Entry 7TK4 (electron microscopy, 7.00 A resolution (low resolution: residue-level contacts below are approximate; hydrogen-bond / salt-bridge calls are withheld)); this record covers chains C and D of the 27 polymer chains in the assembly.

Chain C:
Name: ATP synthase subunit alpha
Organism: Saccharomyces cerevisiae
Reference sequence: P07251 (ATPA_YEAST); residues 1-510 here correspond to UniProt positions 36-545 (UniProt number = residue number + 35)
Sequence (510 residues; row label = number of the first residue in the row):
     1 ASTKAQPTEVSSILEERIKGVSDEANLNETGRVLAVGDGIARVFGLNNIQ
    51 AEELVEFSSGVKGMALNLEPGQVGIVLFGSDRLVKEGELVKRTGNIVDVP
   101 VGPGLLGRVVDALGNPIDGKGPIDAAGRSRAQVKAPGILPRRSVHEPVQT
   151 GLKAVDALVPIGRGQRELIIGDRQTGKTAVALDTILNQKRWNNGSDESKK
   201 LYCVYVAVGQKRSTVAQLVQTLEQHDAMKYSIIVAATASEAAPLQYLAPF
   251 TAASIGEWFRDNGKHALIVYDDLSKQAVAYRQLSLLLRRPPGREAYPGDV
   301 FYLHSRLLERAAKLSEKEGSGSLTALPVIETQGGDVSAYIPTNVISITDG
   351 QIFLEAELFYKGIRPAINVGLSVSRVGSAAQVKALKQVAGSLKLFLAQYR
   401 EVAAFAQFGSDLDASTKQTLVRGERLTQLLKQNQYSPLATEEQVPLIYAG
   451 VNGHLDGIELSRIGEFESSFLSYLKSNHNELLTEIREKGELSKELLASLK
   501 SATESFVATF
Disordered / not traced: 1-11, 510
Swiss-Prot annotation at these positions:
  - binding site (ATP): Gly-171 to Thr-178
  - site: Ser-372 (Required for activity)
  - modified residue (Phosphoserine): Ser-22, Ser-143

Chain D:
Name: ATP synthase subunit beta
Organism: Saccharomyces cerevisiae
Notes: EC 7.1.2.2
Reference sequence: P00830 (ATPB_YEAST); residues 1-478 here correspond to UniProt positions 34-511 (UniProt number = residue number + 33)
Sequence (478 residues; each row starts with the number of its first residue):
     1 ASAAQSTPITGKVTAVIGAIVDVHFEQSELPAILNALEIKTPQGKLVLEV
    51 AQHLGENTVRTIAMDGTEGLVRGEKVLDTGGPISVPVGRETLGRIINVIG
   101 EPIDERGPIKSKLRKPIHADPPSFAEQSTSAEILETGIKVVDLLAPYARG
   151 GKIGLFGGAGVGKTVFIQELINNIAKAHGGFSVFTGVGERTREGNDLYRE
   201 MKETGVINLEGESKVALVFGQMNEPPGARARVALTGLTIAEYFRDEEGQD
   251 VLLFIDNIFRFTQAGSEVSALLGRIPSAVGYQPTLATDMGLLQERITTTK
   301 KGSVTSVQAVYVPADDLTDPAPATTFAHLDATTVLSRGISELGIYPAVDP
   351 LDSKSRLLDAAVVGQEHYDVASKVQETLQTYKSLQDIIAILGMDELSEQD
   401 KLTVERARKIQRFLSQPFAVAEVFTGIPGKLVRLKDTVASFKAVLEGKYD
   451 NIPEHAFYMVGGIEDVVAKAEKLAAEAN
Disordered / not traced: 1-5, 476-478
Swiss-Prot annotation at these positions:
  - binding site (ATP): Gly-157 to Thr-164
  - modified residue: Thr-79 (Phosphothreonine), Thr-204 (Phosphothreonine), Ser-340 (Phosphoserine)

Interface between chain C and chain D:
Contacting residue pairs - 19 pairs, chain C then chain D:
  Asn-47(C) with Arg-72(D)
  Ile-49(C) with Leu-70(D); Val-71(D); Arg-72(D)
  Gln-50(C) with Gly-69(D); Leu-70(D)
  Ala-51(C) with Gly-69(D); Leu-70(D)
  Asn-67(C) with Val-16(D)
  Leu-68(C) with Thr-14(D); Ala-15(D); Val-16(D)
  Glu-69(C) with Thr-14(D)
  Arg-375(C) with Gly-160(D)
  Asp-411(C) with Ile-390(D)
  Leu-412(C) with Ala-389(D); Ile-390(D)
  Asp-413(C) with Ala-389(D); Ile-390(D)
Other interface residues (no listed pair), chain C (18 interface residues in all): Asn-48, Leu-66, Pro-70, Ile-138, Tyr-302, Ser-305, Arg-306
Other interface residues (no listed pair), chain D (15 interface residues in all): Glu-68, Ala-159, Gly-162, Asn-195, Asn-223

Summary:
Chain C and chain D form an interface of 18 and 15 residues respectively. From UniProt: 8 ATP-binding residues
on chain C; 8 ATP-binding residues on chain D.
Here chain C is ATP synthase subunit alpha and chain D is ATP synthase subunit beta, both from Saccharomyces
cerevisiae. Entry 7TK4 (Yeast ATP synthase State 1binding(c) with 10 mM ATP backbone model) was determined by
electron microscopy (same publication as 7TJS, 7TJT, 7TJU, 7TJV, 7TJW, 7TJX and 30 further entries).
